7LL2 - chains E and F of the 12 polymer chains in the assembly; structure by electron microscopy, 3.73 A resolution.

Chain E:
Molecule: Envelope glycoprotein gp120
From: Human immunodeficiency virus 1
UniProt: Q2N0S6 (Q2N0S6_9HIV1); the construct lacks a stretch of the UniProt sequence and is renumbered around it, so the offset changes along the chain: 31-139 = UniProt 30-138; 148-185 = UniProt 139-176; 187-309 = UniProt 186-308; 312-321 = UniProt 309-318; 2 more segments
Sequence (473 residues; row label = number of the first residue in the row; note: 12 numbers in that range are skipped by the numbering (no residue carries them; nothing is unmodelled there); a row labelled like 185A-185I holds insertion residues (185A, then the next letters in order)):
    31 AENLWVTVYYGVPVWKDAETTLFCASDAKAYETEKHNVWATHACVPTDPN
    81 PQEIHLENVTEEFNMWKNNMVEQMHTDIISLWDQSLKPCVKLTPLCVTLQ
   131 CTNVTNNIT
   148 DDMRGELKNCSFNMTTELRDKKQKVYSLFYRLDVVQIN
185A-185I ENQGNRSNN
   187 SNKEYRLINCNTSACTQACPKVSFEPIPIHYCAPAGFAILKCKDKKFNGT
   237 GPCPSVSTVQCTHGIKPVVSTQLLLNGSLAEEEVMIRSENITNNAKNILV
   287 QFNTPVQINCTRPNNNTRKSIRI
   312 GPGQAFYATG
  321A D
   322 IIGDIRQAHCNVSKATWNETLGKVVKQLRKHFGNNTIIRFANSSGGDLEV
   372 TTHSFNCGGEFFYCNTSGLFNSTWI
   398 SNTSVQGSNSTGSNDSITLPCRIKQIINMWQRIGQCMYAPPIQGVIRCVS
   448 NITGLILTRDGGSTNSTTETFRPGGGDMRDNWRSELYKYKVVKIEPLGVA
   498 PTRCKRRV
Disordered / not traced: 148-150, 185A-185I, 398-411
Construct notes: conflict Cys201 (Ile200 in Q2N0S6), Asn332 (Thr330 in Q2N0S6), Cys433 (Ala430 in Q2N0S6), Cys501 (Ala498 in Q2N0S6)
Cystine bridges: Cys54-Cys74, Cys119-Cys205, Cys126-Cys196, Cys131-Cys157, Cys201-Cys433, Cys218-Cys247, Cys228-Cys239, Cys296-Cys331, Cys378-Cys445, Cys385-Cys418
Covalent attachments: N-acetylglucosamine (NAG) linked to Asn88, Asn133, Asn156, Asn160, Asn197, Asn234, Asn262, Asn295, Asn301, Asn355, Asn363, Asn386, Asn392, Asn448; glycan linked to Asn276
From the paper describing this entry:
  - mutagenesis - N276D, R456S: abolished binding to VRC33.01
  - mutagenesis - N234S, D368R: decreased binding to VRC33.01
  - post-translational modification sites: Asn276
  - mutagenesis - N276D, R456S: abolished binding to VRC40.01
  - mutagenesis - D368R: decreased binding to VRC40.01

Chain F:
Molecule: Envelope glycoprotein gp41
From: Human immunodeficiency virus 1
UniProt: Q2N0S7 (Q2N0S7_9HIV1); residues 512-664 here correspond to UniProt positions 509-661 (UniProt number = residue number - 3)
Sequence (153 residues; each row starts with the number of its first residue):
   512 AVGIGAVFLGFLGAAGSTMGAASMTLTVQARNLLSGIVQQQSNLLRAIEA
   562 QQHLLKLTVWGIKQLQARVLAVERYLRDQQLLGIWGCSGKLICCTNVPWN
   612 SSWSNRNLSEIWDNMTWLQWDKEISNYTQIIYGLLEESQNQQEKNEQDLL
   662 ALD
Disordered / not traced: 512-519, 555-563
Construct notes: conflict Cys605 (Thr602 in Q2N0S7)

Chain E / chain F interface:
Pairs across the interface (97):
  Glu32(E) - Leu619(F)
  Leu34(E) - Pro609(F)
  Leu34(E) - Trp610(F)  hydrogen bond (backbone-backbone)
  Leu34(E) - Leu619(F)  hydrophobic
  Trp35(E) - Asn607(F)
  Trp35(E) - Val608(F)
  Trp35(E) - Pro609(F)
  Val36(E) - Thr606(F)  hydrogen bond (backbone-side chain)
  Val36(E) - Val608(F)  hydrogen bond (backbone-backbone)
  Val36(E) - Trp610(F)  hydrophobic
  Val36(E) - Ile642(F)  hydrophobic
  Val36(E) - Leu646(F)  hydrophobic
  Thr37(E) - Cys604(F)
  Thr37(E) - Cys605(F)
  Val38(E) - Leu593(F)  hydrophobic
  Val38(E) - Trp596(F)  hydrophobic
  Val38(E) - Cys598(F)  hydrophobic
  Val38(E) - Leu602(F)
  Val38(E) - Ile603(F)
  Val38(E) - Cys604(F)  hydrogen bond (backbone-backbone)
  Tyr39(E) - Leu602(F)
  Tyr39(E) - Ile603(F)  hydrophobic
  Tyr39(E) - Trp623(F)  hydrophobic
  Tyr39(E) - Trp628(F)  hydrophobic
  Tyr40(E) - Leu537(F)
  Tyr40(E) - Leu544(F)
  Tyr40(E) - Tyr586(F)
  Tyr40(E) - Leu602(F)  hydrogen bond (backbone-backbone)
  Gly41(E) - Leu537(F)
  Gly41(E) - Gln540(F)  hydrogen bond (backbone-side chain)
  Val42(E) - Trp628(F)  hydrophobic
  Pro43(E) - Gln540(F)
  Pro43(E) - Trp628(F)
  Pro43(E) - Leu629(F)
  Val44(E) - Leu629(F)  hydrophobic
  Val44(E) - Asp632(F)
  Trp45(E) - Ala526(F)  hydrophobic
  Trp45(E) - Leu629(F)  hydrophobic
  Lys46(E) - Asp632(F)
  Phe53(E) - Gln550(F)
  Phe53(E) - Gln551(F)
  Cys54(E) - Trp571(F)  hydrogen bond
  Tyr61(E) - Asn554(F)
  Lys65(E) - His564(F)
  His66(E) - Lys567(F)
  Ala70(E) - Leu568(F)  hydrophobic
  His72(E) - Asn554(F)  hydrogen bond (backbone-side chain)
  His72(E) - His564(F)
  Ala73(E) - Asn554(F)  hydrogen bond (backbone-side chain)
  Ala73(E) - Leu568(F)  hydrophobic
  Val75(E) - Gln550(F)
  Val75(E) - Ser553(F)
  Val75(E) - Asn554(F)
  Asp78(E) - Gln550(F)  hydrogen bond
  Ile84(E) - Phe522(F)
  Leu86(E) - Leu523(F)
  Glu87(E) - Gly527(F)
  Asn88(E) - Gly527(F)  hydrogen bond (side chain-backbone)
  Val89(E) - Leu629(F)  hydrophobic
  Asp107(E) - Trp571(F)
  Leu111(E) - Trp571(F)  hydrophobic
  Gln114(E) - Leu568(F)
  Gln114(E) - Val570(F)
  Pro220(E) - Gln551(F)
  Pro220(E) - Ala578(F)  hydrophobic
  Ala221(E) - Leu544(F)
  Ala221(E) - Leu545(F)
  Ala221(E) - Ile548(F)
  Ala221(E) - Ala582(F)
  Gly222(E) - Leu544(F)
  Phe223(E) - Arg585(F)
  Thr244(E) - Phe522(F)
  Gln246(E) - Gln550(F)
  Lys490(E) - Arg585(F)
  Ile491(E) - Leu523(F)  hydrophobic
  Pro493(E) - Leu544(F)  hydrophobic
  Pro493(E) - Asp589(F)
  Leu494(E) - Leu592(F)  hydrophobic
  Val496(E) - Trp631(F)  hydrogen bond (backbone-side chain)
  Val496(E) - Ile635(F)
  Ala497(E) - Trp623(F)  hydrophobic
  Pro498(E) - Trp610(F)
  Pro498(E) - Leu619(F)
  Pro498(E) - Ile622(F)  hydrophobic
  Pro498(E) - Trp623(F)  hydrogen bond (backbone-side chain)
  Pro498(E) - Trp631(F)
  Thr499(E) - Leu619(F)
  Cys501(E) - Cys605(F)  disulfide
  Lys502(E) - Thr606(F)
  Arg503(E) - Gly597(F)
  Arg503(E) - Cys598(F)
  Arg503(E) - Cys604(F)  hydrogen bond
  Arg503(E) - Cys605(F)
  Arg503(E) - Thr606(F)  hydrogen bond (backbone-backbone)
  Arg503(E) - Gln650(F)
  Arg503(E) - Gln653(F)
  Val505(E) - Gln653(F)
Interface residues without a listed pair, chain E (55 interface residues in all): Thr51, Cys74, Pro76, Ser110, Ala224
Interface residues without a listed pair, chain F (60 interface residues in all): Gly521, Gly524, Ala525, Met530, Ala533, Ala541, Asn543, Gly547, Lys574, Gln590, Tyr643
Inter-chain disulfides: Cys501(E)-Cys605(F)

Overview:
Chain E and chain F form an interface of 55 and 60 residues respectively; the contacts include 1 disulfide
bond and 15 hydrogen bonds. Polar pairs include Val36(E)-Thr606(F), Gly41(E)-Gln540(F) and Cys54(E)-Trp571(F).
The paper reports that N276D and R456S of chain E abolish binding to VRC33.01; a modification site at
Asn276(E); 4 substitutions were tested in all.
Here chain E is Envelope glycoprotein gp120 and chain F is Envelope glycoprotein gp41, both from Human
immunodeficiency virus 1. Entry 7LL2 (Cryo-EM structure of BG505 DS-SOSIP in complex with Glycan276-Dependent
Broadly Neutralizing Antibody VRC33.01 Fab) was determined by electron microscopy together with 7LG6 and 7LL1
from the same study.
